Entry 9CSB (electron microscopy, 3.34 A resolution); this record covers chains A and B of the 7 polymer chains in the assembly.

# Chain A
Molecule: Gamma-aminobutyric acid receptor subunit beta-3
Organism: Homo sapiens
Reference sequence: P28472 (GBRB3_HUMAN); residues 1-448 here correspond to UniProt positions 26-473 (UniProt number = residue number + 25)
Chain sequence (448 residues; each row starts with the number of its first residue):
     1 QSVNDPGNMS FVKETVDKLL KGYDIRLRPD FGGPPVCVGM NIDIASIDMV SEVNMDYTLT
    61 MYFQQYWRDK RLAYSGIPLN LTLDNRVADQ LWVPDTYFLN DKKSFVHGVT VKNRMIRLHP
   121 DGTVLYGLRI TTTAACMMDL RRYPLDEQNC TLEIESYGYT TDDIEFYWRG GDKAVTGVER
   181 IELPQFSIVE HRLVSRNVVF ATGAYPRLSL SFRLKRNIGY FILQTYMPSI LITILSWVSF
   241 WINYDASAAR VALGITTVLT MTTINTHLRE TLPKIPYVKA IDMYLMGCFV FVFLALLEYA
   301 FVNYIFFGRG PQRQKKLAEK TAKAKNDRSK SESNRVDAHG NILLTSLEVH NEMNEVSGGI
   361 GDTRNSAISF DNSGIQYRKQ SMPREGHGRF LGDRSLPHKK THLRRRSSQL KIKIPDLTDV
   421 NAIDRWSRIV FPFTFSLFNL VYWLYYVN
Not modelled in the structure: 1-6, 310-419, 448
Disulfide bonds: Cys136-Cys150
Glycans and other covalent adducts: N-acetylglucosamine (NAG) linked to Asn80, Asn149
Curated features (UniProtKB/Swiss-Prot):
  - binding site (benzamidine): Asp95 to Tyr97, Glu155 to Tyr157, Phe200
  - binding site (4-aminobutanoate): Tyr97, Glu155, Tyr157, Thr202
  - binding site (histamine): Tyr97, Ser156, Tyr157, Thr202
  - glycosylation (N-linked (GlcNAc...) asparagine): Asn8, Asn80, Asn149

# Chain B
Molecule: Gamma-aminobutyric acid receptor subunit alpha-1
Organism: Homo sapiens
Reference sequence: P14867 (GBRA1_HUMAN); residues 1-429 here correspond to UniProt positions 28-456 (UniProt number = residue number + 27)
Chain sequence (429 residues; numbered 1 to 429; the number before each row is that of its first residue):
     1 QPSLQDELKD NTTVFTRILD RLLDGYDNRL RPGLGERVTE VKTDIFVTSF GPVSDHDMEY
    61 TIDVFFRQSW KDERLKFKGP MTVLRLNNLM ASKIWTPDTF FHNGKKSVAH NMTMPNKLLR
   121 ITEDGTLLYT MRLTVRAECP MHLEDFPMDA HACPLKFGSY AYTRAEVVYE WTREPARSVV
   181 VAEDGSRLNQ YDLLGQTVDS GIVQSSTGEY VVMTTHFHLK RKIGYFVIQT YLPCIMTVIL
   241 SQVSFWLNRE SVPARTVFGV TTVLTMTTLS ISARNSLPKV AYATAMDWFI AVCYAFVFSA
   301 LIEFATVNYF TKRGYAWDGK SVVPEKPKKV KDPLIKKNNT YAPTATSYTP NLARGDPGLA
   361 TIAKSATIEP KEVKPETKPP EPKKTFNSVS KIDRLSRIAF PLLFGIFNLV YWATYLNREP
   421 QLKAPTPHQ
Not modelled in the structure: 1-11, 312-384, 419-429
Disulfide bonds: Cys139-Cys153
Glycans and other covalent adducts: glycan linked to Asn111
Ligand contacts: PIO ([(2R)-2-octanoyloxy-3-[oxidanyl-[(1R,2R,3S,4R,5R,6S)-2,3,6-tris(oxidanyl)-4,5-diphosphonooxy-cyclohexyl]oxy-phosphoryl]oxy-propyl] octanoate): Arg249, Thr306, Phe310, Phe386, Asn387, Ser388, Val389, Ser390, Lys391, Ile392, Leu395
Curated features (UniProtKB/Swiss-Prot):
  - binding site (4-aminobutanoate): Arg67, Thr130
  - binding site (3alpha-hydroxy-5alpha-pregnan-11,20-dione): Trp246
  - glycosylation (N-linked (GlcNAc...) asparagine): Asn11, Asn111

# How chain A and chain B interact
Contacting residue pairs - 86 pairs, chain A then chain B:
  Asp24(A) - Thr16(B)  hydrogen bond
  Ile25(A) - Leu89(B)  hydrophobic
  Arg26(A) - Thr16(B)
  Arg26(A) - Leu19(B)
  Arg26(A) - Asp20(B)  salt bridge
  Arg26(A) - Leu23(B)
  Arg26(A) - Asn87(B)
  Arg26(A) - Leu89(B)
  Leu27(A) - Thr12(B)
  Leu27(A) - Thr16(B)
  Leu27(A) - Leu19(B)  hydrophobic
  Phe31(A) - Phe15(B)  hydrophobic
  Phe31(A) - Leu84(B)  hydrophobic
  Phe31(A) - Arg85(B)
  Gly32(A) - Phe15(B)
  Trp92(A) - Asn87(B)
  Val93(A) - Met114(B)  hydrophobic
  Asp95(A) - Met114(B)
  Thr96(A) - Met112(B)
  Thr96(A) - Thr113(B)  hydrogen bond (backbone-backbone)
  Tyr97(A) - Phe65(B)
  Tyr97(A) - Met112(B)
  Tyr97(A) - Asn116(B)
  Tyr97(A) - Arg132(B)
  Phe98(A) - Met112(B)  hydrophobic
  Phe98(A) - Arg132(B)
  Leu99(A) - Arg132(B)
  Asp101(A) - Arg132(B)
  Lys102(A) - His110(B)
  Ser104(A) - Met112(B)
  Phe105(A) - Met112(B)
  Val106(A) - Met112(B)  hydrophobic
  Ile130(A) - Met112(B)  hydrophobic
  Ala135(A) - Arg187(B)
  Met137(A) - Arg187(B)
  Tyr157(A) - Lys117(B)
  Tyr157(A) - Leu118(B)  hydrophobic
  Tyr157(A) - Thr130(B)
  Tyr157(A) - Met131(B)  hydrogen bond (side chain-backbone)
  Tyr157(A) - Arg132(B)
  Gly158(A) - Leu118(B)
  Tyr159(A) - Arg85(B)
  Tyr159(A) - Asn87(B)
  Thr160(A) - Arg85(B)
  Thr160(A) - Arg120(B)
  Asp163(A) - Arg85(B)  salt bridge
  Phe200(A) - Phe46(B)  hydrophobic
  Phe200(A) - Phe65(B)  hydrophobic
  Thr202(A) - Arg67(B)
  Thr202(A) - Arg120(B)  hydrogen bond (backbone-side chain)
  Tyr205(A) - Leu118(B)
  Tyr205(A) - Arg120(B)  hydrogen bond
  Ser247(A) - Ser251(B)  hydrogen bond
  Ser247(A) - Ala254(B)
  Val251(A) - Ala254(B)
  Val251(A) - Val257(B)  hydrophobic
  Val251(A) - Phe258(B)  hydrophobic
  Ile255(A) - Leu240(B)  hydrophobic
  Ile255(A) - Phe258(B)  hydrophobic
  Ile255(A) - Thr261(B)
  Leu259(A) - Thr261(B)
  Leu259(A) - Thr265(B)
  Thr266(A) - Gln229(B)
  Arg269(A) - Tyr225(B)  hydrogen bond (backbone-side chain)
  Arg269(A) - Gln229(B)
  Pro273(A) - Asn189(B)
  Lys274(A) - Asn189(B)
  Lys274(A) - Gln190(B)
  Lys274(A) - Tyr225(B)
  Lys274(A) - Phe226(B)
  Lys274(A) - Ser276(B)
  Pro276(A) - Asn189(B)
  Pro276(A) - Lys222(B)
  Pro276(A) - Gly224(B)
  Pro276(A) - Tyr225(B)
  Phe289(A) - Met236(B)  hydrophobic
  Phe293(A) - Ile239(B)  hydrophobic
  Leu296(A) - Leu240(B)  hydrophobic
  Leu296(A) - Phe258(B)  hydrophobic
  Leu297(A) - Val243(B)  hydrophobic
  Ala300(A) - Val243(B)  hydrophobic
  Asn303(A) - Leu247(B)
  Asn303(A) - Asn248(B)
  Tyr304(A) - Trp246(B)
  Tyr304(A) - Arg397(B)
  Phe307(A) - Asn248(B)
Interface residues without a listed pair, chain A (59 interface residues in all): Met55, Gln65, Pro94, Asn100, Ala201, Ala248, Val258, Thr262, Asn265, Ile275, Tyr277, Tyr299, Gly308
Interface residues without a listed pair, chain B (56 interface residues in all): Met81, Leu86, Met90, Leu128, Ser186, Ile228, Pro233, Pro253, Val389

# In short
Chain A and chain B form an interface of 59 and 56 residues respectively, with 7 hydrogen bonds and 2 salt
bridges. Among the polar pairs are Arg26(A)-Asp20(B), Asp163(A)-Arg85(B) and Asp24(A)-Thr16(B). Bound to chain
B: compound PIO. Covalently linked N-acetylglucosamine: at Asn80(A) and Asn149(A).
Chain A is Gamma-aminobutyric acid receptor subunit beta-3 and chain B is Gamma-aminobutyric acid receptor
subunit alpha-1, both from Homo sapiens; the structure, Native human GABAA receptor of
beta3-alpha1-beta2-alpha2-gamma2 assembly, was determined by electron microscopy together with 9CRS, 9CRV,
9CT0, 9CTJ, 9CTP, 9CTV and 6 further entries from the same study.
